8V45 - chains A and B of the 8 polymer chains in the assembly; structure by electron microscopy, 3.63 A resolution.

Chain A (and B):
Molecule: AriA antitoxin
Source organism: Escherichia coli B185
Notes: chain B of this document is another copy of the same molecule, construct and numbering; everything in this record applies to it too
Reference sequence: D6IC77 (D6IC77_ECOLX); numbering as in UniProt (aligned over 2-464)
Sequence (464 residues; numbered 1 to 464; the number before each row is that of its first residue):
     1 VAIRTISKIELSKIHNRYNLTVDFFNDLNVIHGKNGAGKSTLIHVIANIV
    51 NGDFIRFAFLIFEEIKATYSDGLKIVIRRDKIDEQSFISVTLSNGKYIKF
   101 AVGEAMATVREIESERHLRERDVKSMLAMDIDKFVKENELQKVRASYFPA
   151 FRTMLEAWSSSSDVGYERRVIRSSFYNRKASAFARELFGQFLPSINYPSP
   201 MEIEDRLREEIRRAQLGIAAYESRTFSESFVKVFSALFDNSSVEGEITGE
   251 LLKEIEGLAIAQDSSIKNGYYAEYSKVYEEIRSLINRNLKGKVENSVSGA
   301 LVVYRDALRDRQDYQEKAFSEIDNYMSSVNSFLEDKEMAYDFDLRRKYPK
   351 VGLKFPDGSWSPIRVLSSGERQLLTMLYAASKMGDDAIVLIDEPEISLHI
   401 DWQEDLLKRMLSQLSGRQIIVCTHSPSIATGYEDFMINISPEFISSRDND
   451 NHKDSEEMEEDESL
Unresolved in the structure: 1-2, 114-124, 159-175, 238-247, 263-274, 288-295, 384-388, 445-464 (chain B: 1-2, 114-124, 160-175, 236-247, 262-265, 288-295, 343-347, 384-386, 445-464)
Differences from the reference sequence: expression tag (1)
Residues lining bound ligands:
  - ATP (adenosine-5'-triphosphate), molecule 1: H15, R17, Y18, N35, G36, A37, G38, K39, S40, T41, D392, E393, H424
  - ATP, molecule 2: K336, F355, V365, S367, S368, G369, E370
What the authors report for this chain:
  - mutagenesis - E393Q: abolished catalytic activity
  - mutagenesis - K39I, D392A: decreased catalytic activity
  - binding site for ATP: K39 (proposed by the authors, not directly observed)
  - mutagenesis - E393Q: unchanged binding to Ocr

Chain A / chain B interface:
Residue-residue contacts - 23 pairs, chain A then chain B:
  F226(A) - S227(B)
  F226(A) - F230(B)  hydrophobic
  S227(A) - F226(B)
  S227(A) - Y274(B)
  S229(A) - F230(B)
  F230(A) - F226(B)  hydrophobic
  F230(A) - S229(B)
  F230(A) - I281(B)  hydrophobic
  F230(A) - Y304(B)  hydrogen bond (backbone-side chain)
  V231(A) - V277(B)  hydrophobic
  V231(A) - E280(B)
  V233(A) - Y304(B)
  F234(A) - I281(B)
  F234(A) - L284(B)  hydrophobic
  F234(A) - I285(B)  hydrophobic
  F234(A) - Y304(B)  hydrogen bond (backbone-side chain)
  S235(A) - L284(B)
  L237(A) - A300(B)  hydrophobic
  V277(A) - V231(B)  hydrophobic
  E280(A) - V231(B)
  Y304(A) - F230(B)  hydrophobic
  Y304(A) - V233(B)
  Y304(A) - F234(B)  hydrogen bond (side chain-backbone)
Other interface residues (no listed pair), chain B (16 interface residues in all): L301

Overview:
12 residues of chain A face 16 of chain B across their interface; the contacts include 3 hydrogen bonds. Polar
pairs include F230(A)-Y304(B) and F234(A)-Y304(B). Chain A binds ATP. From the paper: a binding site for ATP
at K39(A); K39I and D392A of chain A reduce catalytic activity.
Both chains are AriA antitoxin (Escherichia coli B185). Entry 8V45 (CryoEM structure of AriA-Ocr complex) was
determined by electron microscopy (same publication as 8V46, 8V47, 8V48 and 8V49).
